Entry 6O22 (solution NMR); this record covers chains A and B of the 6 polymer chains in the assembly.

== Chain A (and B) ==
Name: Vacuolar protein sorting-associated protein 75
Source organism: Saccharomyces cerevisiae (strain ATCC 204508 / S288c)
Notes: chain B of this document is another copy of the same molecule, construct and numbering; everything in this record applies to it too
Reference sequence: P53853 (VPS75_YEAST); residue numbers follow UniProt; this construct covers 1-264
Amino-acid sequence (264 residues; row label = number of the first residue in the row):
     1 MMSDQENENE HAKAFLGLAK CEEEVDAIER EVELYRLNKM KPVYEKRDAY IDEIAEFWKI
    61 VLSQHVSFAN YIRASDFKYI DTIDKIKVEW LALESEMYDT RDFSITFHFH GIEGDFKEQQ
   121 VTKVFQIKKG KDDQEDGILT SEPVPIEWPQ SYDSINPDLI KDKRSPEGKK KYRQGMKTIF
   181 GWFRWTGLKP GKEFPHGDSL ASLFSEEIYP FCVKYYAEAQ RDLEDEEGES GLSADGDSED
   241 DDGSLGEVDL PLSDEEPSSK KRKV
Unresolved in the structure: 1, 232-264 (chain B: 1-8, 226-264)
Curated features (UniProtKB/Swiss-Prot):
  - modified residue: Ser-3 (Phosphoserine)
  - mutagenesis: Ala-19 (A19D: Decreases RTT109 binding; A19I: Mildly decreases RTT109 activity stimulation), Cys-21 to Val-32 (Abolishes dimer formation. Decreases activity and binding to RTT109), Arg-73 to Ala-74 (Decreases RTT109 binding and activity stimulation), Glu-167 to Thr-178 (Decreases RTT109 activity stimulation), Arg-173 to Lys-177 (Decreases RTT109 binding and activity stimulation), Ser-205 to Glu-207 (Decreases RTT109 activity stimulation), Glu-206 to Glu-207 (Increases acetylation of histone H3 'Lys-56'; Decreases RTT109 activity stimulation), Glu-218 to Asp-222 (Decreases RTT109 binding and activity stimulation), Ser-233 to Val-264 (Decreases RTT109 activity stimulation)
From the paper describing this entry:
  - mutagenesis - E206A/E207A: increased catalytic activity

== Interface between chain A and chain B ==
Residue-residue contacts - 60 pairs, chain A then chain B:
  Gln-5(A) with Gln-220(B)
  Ala-14(A) with Tyr-50(B); Ile-54(B)
  Phe-15(A) with Ile-54(B); Tyr-216(B)
  Gly-17(A) with Tyr-50(B)
  Leu-18(A) with Arg-47(B); Tyr-50(B); Ile-51(B); Ile-54(B); Phe-57(B)
  Ala-19(A) with Val-213(B)
  Cys-21(A) with Val-43(B); Lys-46(B); Arg-47(B); Tyr-50(B)
  Glu-22(A) with Tyr-209(B); Val-213(B)
  Glu-24(A) with Val-43(B); Lys-46(B)
  Val-25(A) with Met-40(B); Val-43(B); Arg-47(B)
  Ile-28(A) with Lys-39(B); Met-40(B); Val-43(B)
  Glu-29(A) with Arg-36(B); Met-40(B)
  Glu-31(A) with Tyr-35(B)
  Val-32(A) with Tyr-35(B); Arg-36(B)
  Tyr-35(A) with Glu-31(B); Tyr-35(B)
  Arg-36(A) with Val-32(B)
  Lys-39(A) with Ile-28(B); Glu-31(B); Val-32(B)
  Met-40(A) with Val-25(B); Ile-28(B)
  Val-43(A) with Cys-21(B); Glu-24(B); Val-25(B); Ile-28(B)
  Lys-46(A) with Cys-21(B)
  Arg-47(A) with Leu-18(B); Cys-21(B)
  Tyr-50(A) with Ala-14(B); Gly-17(B); Leu-18(B); Cys-21(B)
  Ile-51(A) with Leu-18(B)
  Glu-53(A) with Asn-9(B); His-11(B); Ala-14(B)
  Ile-54(A) with His-11(B); Ala-14(B); Phe-15(B)
  Ala-55(A) with His-11(B)
  Val-213(A) with Glu-22(B)
  Tyr-216(A) with Phe-15(B)
Also at the interface, not in a pair above, chain A (31 interface residues in all): His-11, Phe-57, Lys-214
Also at the interface, not in a pair above, chain B (32 interface residues in all): Glu-53, Gln-134, Pro-210, Ala-217

== In short ==
31 residues of chain A face 32 of chain B across their interface. From UniProt: 35 mutagenesis sites on chain
A. From the paper: E206A/E207A of chain A increase catalytic activity.
Chain A and chain B are both Vacuolar protein sorting-associated protein 75 (Saccharomyces cerevisiae (strain
ATCC 204508 / S288c)); the structure, Structure of Asf1-H3:H4-Rtt109-Vps75 histone chaperone-lysine
acetyltransferase complex with the histone substrate, was determined by solution NMR.
